PDB entry 4WLW | X-ray diffraction, 2.80 A resolution | chains A and Y of the 3 polymer chains in the assembly

[Chain A]
Protein: HTH-type transcriptional regulator CueR
Organism: Escherichia coli
UniProtKB: P0A9G4 (CUER_ECOLI); residues 2-135 here = UniProt positions 2-135
Amino-acid sequence (135 residues; each row starts with the number of its first residue):
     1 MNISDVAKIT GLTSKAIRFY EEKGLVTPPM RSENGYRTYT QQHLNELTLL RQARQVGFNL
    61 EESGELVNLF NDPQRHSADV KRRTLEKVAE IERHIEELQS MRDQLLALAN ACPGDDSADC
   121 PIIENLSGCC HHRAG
Disordered / not traced: 131-135
Differences from the reference sequence: initiating methionine (1)
Modified / non-standard residues: Mse-1 (selenomethionine); Mse-30 (selenomethionine; parent Met); Mse-101 (selenomethionine; parent Met)
Metal / ion sites: silver ion: Cys-112, Cys-120
What the authors report for this chain:
  - binding site for DNA non-template strand (5-d(*dgp*dap*dcp*dcp *dtp*dtp*dcp*dcp*dcp*dcp*dtp*dtp*dgp*dcp*dtp*dgp*dgp*dap *dap*dgp*dgp*dtp*dc)-3: Lys-15, Arg-18, Phe-19, Tyr-36
  - specificity-determining residues: Lys-15 (proposed by the authors, not directly observed)
  - conformationally variable residues (side-chain flip): Phe-70, Arg-75, His-76, Ser-77
  - allosteric site: Arg-75
  - self-association interface (contacts with another copy of this molecule); pairs are residue here / residue on that copy: Arg-75/Ala-118 (hydrogen bond), Ile-122, Ile-123, Leu-126
  - silver ion coordination: Cys-112, Cys-120

[Chain Y]
Molecule: DNA template strand (5-d(*dgp*dap*dcp*dcp*dtp *dtp*dcp*dcp*dap*dgp*dcp*dap*dap*dgp*dgp*dgp*dgp*dap*dap *dgp*dgp*dtp*dc)-3
Sequence (23 nucleotides; row label = number of the first residue in the row):
     1 GACCTTCCAG CAAGGGGAAG GTC
Covalent attachments: covalent link DA9/DG15, DG10/DG14

[Interface between chain A and chain Y]
Contacting residue pairs (12):
  Ile-3(A) / DC4(Y)  phosphate contact
  Ser-4(A) / DC3(Y)  hydrogen bond to the phosphate
  Ser-4(A) / DC4(Y)  hydrogen bond to the phosphate
  Arg-18(A) / DT5(Y)  salt bridge to the phosphate
  Arg-18(A) / DT6(Y)  base contact
  Arg-31(A) / DT5(Y)  hydrogen bond to the phosphate
  Arg-31(A) / DT6(Y)  salt bridge to the phosphate
  Gly-35(A) / DT5(Y)  sugar contact
  Tyr-36(A) / DC3(Y)  hydrogen bond to the base
  Tyr-36(A) / DC4(Y)  sugar contact
  Arg-37(A) / DT5(Y)  salt bridge to the phosphate
  Arg-37(A) / DT6(Y)  salt bridge to the phosphate
Also at the interface, not in a pair above, chain A (9 interface residues in all): Asn-2, Ser-14

[In short]
Chain A and chain Y form an interface of 9 and 4 residues respectively, with 4 hydrogen bonds and 4 salt
bridges. Polar contacts include Tyr-36(A)/DC3(Y), Ser-4(A)/DC3(Y) and Ser-4(A)/DC4(Y). From the paper: a
binding site for DNA non-template strand (5-d(*dgp*dap*dcp*dcp
*dtp*dtp*dcp*dcp*dcp*dcp*dtp*dtp*dgp*dcp*dtp*dgp*dgp*dap *dap*dgp*dgp*dtp*dc)-3 at Lys-15(A), Arg-18(A) and
Phe-19(A) among others; silver ion coordination by Cys-112(A) and Cys-120(A).
Chain A is HTH-type transcriptional regulator CueR (Escherichia coli) and chain Y is DNA template strand
(5-d(*dgp*dap*dcp*dcp*dtp *dtp*dcp*dcp*dap*dgp*dcp*dap*dap*dgp*dgp*dgp*dgp*dap*dap *dgp*dgp*dtp*dc)-3; the
structure, Crystal structure of the ag(i) (activator) form of E. coli cuer, a copper efflux regulator, bound
..., was determined by X-ray diffraction together with 4WLS from the same study.
